Entry 6SGB (electron microscopy, 3.30 A resolution); this record covers chains CA and F1 of the 116 polymer chains in the assembly.

== Chain CA ==
Molecule: 9S rRNA
From: Trypanosoma brucei brucei
Sequence (620 nucleotides; numbered 1 to 620; the number before each row is that of its first residue):
     1 UAAAUUAUGG UCAAUUGUUA GUAUUCAUAU UAAUUUUUUU AAAUGUUUUA UCAUUUUAUA
    61 AAGGUUUAUU UUUGAAAGAU UUUUUGUAUA AAAUUUUAGG AAUAGUUAAU AAUAAUUUAU
   121 AAUUUUGAUU AGAUUGUUUU GUUAAUGCUA UUAGAUGGGU GUGGAAAAAU AAAAAAAAUA
   181 AUUAAUAUAU AUCAAUAAUA AAUUAAAUUA AUCUAUUAGU CAGAAAUGGA UGCCAGCCGU
   241 UGCGGUAAUU UCUAUGCUUU UAAAUAUUAU ACAAUUAUCA UAUUAAAUUG UUAAGUGCUG
   301 AUUUAACCAA UAAAAAUAUA AAUAAUUUUU AUUUGUUUUU AAACACCAUU AGGUAUAUGC
   361 AAAUAUAAAA UUAUAGUAAU UAUAAAUUAU AUUAUAUUAU AUUUAUUCAU AUAAUUAAUA
   421 GGAUAAUAUU UGUAGUUUUU GAUACCAUGA UAAGGAUUAU AAAUUGAAAG UGUUAAUAUC
   481 AUAAUCAAAA UUUAUUAUUU AUAUUAAAUA UGUAUGUGUA GAUAAAAUAA GAAAUUAAAA
   541 AGGUAUUGUU GCCCACCAAU UUUUAUAAUA AAAAUAACGU GCAGUAAUUA AUAUAUUUAU
   601 AAAAAUAUAU UUUUUUUUUX
Not modelled in the structure: 543-553
Modified residues: UBD (uridine 3',5'-bis(dihydrogen phosphate)) at position 620
Metal / ion sites: Mg2+: A75, A76

== Chain F1 ==
Protein: mt-SAF1 (RSM22)
From: Trypanosoma brucei brucei
UniProt: Q385R2 (Q385R2_TRYB2); residue numbers follow UniProt; this construct covers 1-1041
Chain sequence (1041 residues; each row starts with the number of its first residue):
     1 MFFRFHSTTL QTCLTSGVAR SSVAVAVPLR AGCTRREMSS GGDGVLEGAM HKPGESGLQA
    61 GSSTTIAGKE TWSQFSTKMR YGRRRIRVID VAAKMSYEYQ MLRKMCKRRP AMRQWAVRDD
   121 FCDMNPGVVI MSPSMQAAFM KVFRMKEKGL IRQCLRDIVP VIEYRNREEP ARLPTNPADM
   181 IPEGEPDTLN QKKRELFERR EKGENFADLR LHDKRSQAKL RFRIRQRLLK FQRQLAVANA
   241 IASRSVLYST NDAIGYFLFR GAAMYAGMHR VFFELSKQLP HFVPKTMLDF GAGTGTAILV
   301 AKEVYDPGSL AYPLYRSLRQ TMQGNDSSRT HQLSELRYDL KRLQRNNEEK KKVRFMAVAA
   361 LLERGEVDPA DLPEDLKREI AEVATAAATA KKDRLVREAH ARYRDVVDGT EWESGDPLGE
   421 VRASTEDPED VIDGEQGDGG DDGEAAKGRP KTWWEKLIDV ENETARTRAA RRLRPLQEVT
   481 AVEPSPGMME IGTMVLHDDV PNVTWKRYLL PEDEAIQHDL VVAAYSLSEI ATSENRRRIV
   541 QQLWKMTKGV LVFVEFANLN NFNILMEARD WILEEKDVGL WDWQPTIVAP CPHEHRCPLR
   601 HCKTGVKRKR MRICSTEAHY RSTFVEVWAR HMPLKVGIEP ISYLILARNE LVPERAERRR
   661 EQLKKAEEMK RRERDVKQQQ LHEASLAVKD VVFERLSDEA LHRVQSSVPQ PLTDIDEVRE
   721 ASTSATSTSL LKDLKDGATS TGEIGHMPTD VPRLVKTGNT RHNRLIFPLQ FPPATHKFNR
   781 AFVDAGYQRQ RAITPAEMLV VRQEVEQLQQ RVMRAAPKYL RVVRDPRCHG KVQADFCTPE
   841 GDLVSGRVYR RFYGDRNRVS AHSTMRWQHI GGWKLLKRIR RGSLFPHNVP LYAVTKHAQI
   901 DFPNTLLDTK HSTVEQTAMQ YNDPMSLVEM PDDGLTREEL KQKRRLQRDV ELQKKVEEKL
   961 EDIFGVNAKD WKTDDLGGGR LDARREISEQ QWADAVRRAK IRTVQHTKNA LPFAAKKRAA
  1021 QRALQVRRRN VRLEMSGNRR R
Not modelled in the structure: 1-45, 174-213, 717-723, 926-985
Differences from the reference sequence: conflict Ser707 (Gly in Q385R2), Thr973 (Met in Q385R2)
Metal / ion sites: Zn2+: Cys591, Cys597, Cys614, Cys837
Small-molecule neighbours: S-adenosylhomocysteine (SAH): Tyr248, Tyr256, Met264, Phe290, Gly291, Ala292, Gly293, Thr294, Thr296, Glu483, Pro484, Ser485, Met488, Ala524, Tyr525, Ser526, Glu529, Ile530, Glu534, Ile539

== Chain CA / chain F1 interface ==
Residue-residue contacts (111; chain CA residue first):
  U38(CA) with Lys1017(F1), phosphate contact
  U39(CA) with Arg1018(F1), phosphate contact; Gln1021(F1), hydrogen bond to the sugar
  U40(CA) with Arg1018(F1), salt bridge to the phosphate
  A42(CA) with Arg1032(F1), hydrogen bond to the sugar
  A60(CA) with Arg1027(F1), hydrogen bond to the phosphate; Leu1033(F1), base contact
  A61(CA) with Arg1027(F1), salt bridge to the phosphate; Arg1029(F1), sugar contact; Leu1033(F1), base contact; Glu1034(F1), hydrogen bond to the sugar; Arg1040(F1), base contact
  A62(CA) with Glu1034(F1), sugar contact; Gly1037(F1), base contact; Asn1038(F1), hydrogen bond to the sugar
  U170(CA) with Leu1033(F1), sugar contact
  A171(CA) with Asn1030(F1), hydrogen bond to the phosphate
  A187(CA) with Ala1019(F1), phosphate contact
  U188(CA) with Arg1022(F1), hydrogen bond to the phosphate
  A189(CA) with Arg1022(F1), salt bridge to the phosphate
  A201(CA) with Arg1029(F1), phosphate contact
  A202(CA) with Gln1021(F1), hydrogen bond to the base; Gln1025(F1), hydrogen bond to the sugar; Arg1029(F1), salt bridge to the phosphate
  A207(CA) with Lys1016(F1), phosphate contact
  U208(CA) with Lys1016(F1), salt bridge to the phosphate
  A215(CA) with Ile1001(F1), phosphate contact; Arg1002(F1), phosphate contact; Gln1005(F1), phosphate contact
  U216(CA) with Arg1002(F1), salt bridge to the phosphate
  U377(CA) with Arg221(F1), salt bridge to the phosphate
  A378(CA) with Phe222(F1), sugar contact; Arg225(F1), salt bridge to the phosphate; Gln226(F1), sugar contact; Leu229(F1), phosphate contact
  A379(CA) with Gln226(F1), hydrogen bond to the base; Leu229(F1), phosphate contact
  U400(CA) with Arg87(F1), salt bridge to the phosphate
  U410(CA) with His869(F1), salt bridge to the phosphate
  A411(CA) with Tyr787(F1), phosphate contact
  U443(CA) with Arg761(F1), salt bridge to the phosphate; Arg827(F1), sugar contact; Arg847(F1), salt bridge to the phosphate
  A444(CA) with Arg761(F1), phosphate contact; Gln833(F1), hydrogen bond to the phosphate
  C445(CA) with Lys603(F1), sugar contact; Thr604(F1), sugar contact; Arg608(F1), base contact; Arg610(F1), hydrogen bond to the base; Met611(F1), base contact
  C446(CA) with Gln920(F1), hydrogen bond to the phosphate; Tyr921(F1), phosphate contact
  A447(CA) with Lys607(F1), salt bridge to the phosphate; Arg608(F1), salt bridge to the phosphate; Thr913(F1), sugar contact
  A478(CA) with Lys609(F1), phosphate contact
  U479(CA) with Arg608(F1), salt bridge to the phosphate; Arg610(F1), salt bridge to the phosphate
  C480(CA) with Arg610(F1), base contact; Arg827(F1), hydrogen bond to the base
  A484(CA) with Thr757(F1), sugar contact; Asn759(F1), phosphate contact; Arg761(F1), salt bridge to the phosphate
  U485(CA) with Arg761(F1), salt bridge to the phosphate; Arg847(F1), phosphate contact
  C486(CA) with Lys831(F1), salt bridge to the phosphate; Arg847(F1), salt bridge to the phosphate; Tyr849(F1), hydrogen bond to the phosphate; Tyr853(F1), stacking on the base
  A487(CA) with His829(F1), phosphate contact; Gly830(F1), phosphate contact; Lys831(F1), hydrogen bond to the phosphate; Arg851(F1), base contact; Arg858(F1), base contact
  A488(CA) with Cys828(F1), hydrogen bond to the sugar; Gly830(F1), hydrogen bond to the sugar; Arg850(F1), salt bridge to the phosphate; Trp873(F1), phosphate contact; Lys877(F1), hydrogen bond to the phosphate
  A489(CA) with Lys877(F1), salt bridge to the phosphate
  U495(CA) with Gln788(F1), hydrogen bond to the sugar
  G512(CA) with Pro53(F1), phosphate contact
  U513(CA) with His51(F1), phosphate contact; Pro53(F1), phosphate contact; Gly57(F1), hydrogen bond to the phosphate; Met79(F1), hydrogen bond to the sugar
  A514(CA) with Ser56(F1), phosphate contact; Gly57(F1), hydrogen bond to the phosphate; Leu58(F1), hydrogen bond to the phosphate; Arg83(F1), hydrogen bond to the phosphate
  U515(CA) with Leu58(F1), base contact; Arg83(F1), salt bridge to the phosphate
  G516(CA) with Lys148(F1), sugar contact; Phe624(F1), base contact; Val627(F1), base contact
  U517(CA) with Arg152(F1), salt bridge to the phosphate; Val627(F1), hydrogen bond to the sugar; His631(F1), hydrogen bond to the sugar; Met632(F1), sugar contact; Pro633(F1), base contact
  G518(CA) with His631(F1), salt bridge to the phosphate; Pro633(F1), sugar contact
  U536(CA) with Gln226(F1), hydrogen bond to the base
  A537(CA) with Arg215(F1), hydrogen bond to the sugar; Ala218(F1), base contact; Lys219(F1), phosphate contact; Phe222(F1), base contact; Arg223(F1), salt bridge to the phosphate
  A538(CA) with Lys219(F1), salt bridge to the phosphate
  G584(CA) with Arg233(F1), hydrogen bond to the sugar
  U585(CA) with Arg233(F1), sugar contact
Also at the interface, not in a pair above, chain CA (62 interface residues in all): A200, U203, U214, A375, G376, A442, A476, U477, A483, U500, A533
Also at the interface, not in a pair above, chain F1 (86 interface residues in all): Glu55, Phe75, Lys78, Lys230, Lys635, Gly758, Met865, Ala893, His897, Lys910, Arg998, Val1031

== In short ==
Chain CA and chain F1 form an interface of 62 and 86 residues respectively; the contacts include 30 hydrogen
bonds, 27 salt bridges and 1 aromatic stacking contact. Polar pairs include A202(CA)-Gln1021(F1),
A379(CA)-Gln226(F1) and C445(CA)-Arg610(F1). Ligands of chain F1: S-adenosylhomocysteine.
Chain CA is 9S rRNA and chain F1 is mt-SAF1 (RSM22), both from Trypanosoma brucei brucei; the structure,
mt-SSU assemblosome of Trypanosoma brucei, was determined by electron microscopy together with 6SG9 and 6SGA
from the same study.
